7W1C - chains A and B of the 3 polymer chains in the assembly; structure by X-ray diffraction, 1.48 A resolution.

[Chain A (and B)]
Protein: K1 lyase
Organism: Klebsiella phage NTUH-K2044-K1-1
Notes: chain B of this document is another copy of the same molecule, construct and numbering; everything in this record applies to it too
UniProt: A0A068Q5Q5 (A0A068Q5Q5_9CAUD); residue numbers follow UniProt; this construct covers 1-651
Amino-acid sequence (671 residues; numbered -19 to 651; the number before each row is that of its first residue; numbers below 1 keep their minus sign (Met-19 is residue -19)):
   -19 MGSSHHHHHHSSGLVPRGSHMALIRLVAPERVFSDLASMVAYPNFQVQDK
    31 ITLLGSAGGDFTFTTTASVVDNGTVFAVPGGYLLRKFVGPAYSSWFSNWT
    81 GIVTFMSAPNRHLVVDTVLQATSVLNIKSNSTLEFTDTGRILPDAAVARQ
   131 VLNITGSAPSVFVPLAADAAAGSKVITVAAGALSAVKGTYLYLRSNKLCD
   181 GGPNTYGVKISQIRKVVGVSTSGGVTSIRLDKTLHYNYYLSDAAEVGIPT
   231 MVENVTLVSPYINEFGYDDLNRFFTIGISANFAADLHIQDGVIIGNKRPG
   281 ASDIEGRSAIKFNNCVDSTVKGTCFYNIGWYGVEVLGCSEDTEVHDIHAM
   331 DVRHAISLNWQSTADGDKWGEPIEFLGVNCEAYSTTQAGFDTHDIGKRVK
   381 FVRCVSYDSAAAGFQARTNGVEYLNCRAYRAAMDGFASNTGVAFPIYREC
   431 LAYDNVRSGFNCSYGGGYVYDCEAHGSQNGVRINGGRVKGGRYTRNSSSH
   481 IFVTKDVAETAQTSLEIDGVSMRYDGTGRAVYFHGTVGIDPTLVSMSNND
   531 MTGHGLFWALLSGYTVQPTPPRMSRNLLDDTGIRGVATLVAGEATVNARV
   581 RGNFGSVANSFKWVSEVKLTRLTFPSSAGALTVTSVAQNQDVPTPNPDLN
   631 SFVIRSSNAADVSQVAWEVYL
Unresolved in the structure: -19 to 9 (chain B: -19 to 17)
Construct notes: initiating methionine (-19); expression tag (-18 to 0); conflict Thr213 (Ala in A0A068Q5Q5), Ile256 (Ser in A0A068Q5Q5); engineered mutation Ala391 (Asp in A0A068Q5Q5), Ala392 (Asp in A0A068Q5Q5)
Ligand contacts: (2S)-2-hydroxybutanedioic acid (LMR): Trp310, Tyr311, Arg333, His334, Asn339, Trp340, Asp371, His373, Arg397
Curated features (UniProtKB/Swiss-Prot):
  - binding site (substrate): Gln130, Lys177, Asn217, Lys291, Glu314, Asn339, Trp340, Arg378
  - site: Tyr311 (Important for catalysis), His373 (Important for catalysis), Arg397 (Important for catalysis), Arg472 (Important for the adsorption and infectivity of phage)
  - mutagenesis: Lys291 (K291A: Almost complete loss of enzymatic activity), Tyr311 (Y311A: Almost complete loss of enzymatic activity), Glu314 (E314A: 50% loss of enzymatic activity), Arg333 (R333A: Almost complete loss of enzymatic activity), His334 (H334A: Almost complete loss of enzymatic activity), His373 (H373A: Complete loss of enzymatic activity), Arg378 (R378A: Almost no effect on enzymatic activity), Arg397 (R397A: Almost complete loss of enzymatic activity), Arg472 (R472A: 70% loss of enzymatic activity and 20% loss of adsorption efficiency)
What the authors report for this chain:
  - self-association interface (contacts with another copy of this molecule); pairs are residue here / residue on that copy: Arg555-Glu596 (salt bridge)
  - contacts within the chain: Arg555-Glu596 (hydrogen bond)
  - mutagenesis - K154A/K167A/T213A/H215A: decreased stability
  - mutagenesis - H373A: abolished catalytic activity
  - mutagenesis - Y311A, R378A/R472A, R397A, R472A: decreased catalytic activity
  - mutagenesis - R378A: unchanged catalytic activity
  - catalytic residues: Tyr311, His373 (proposed by the authors, not directly observed)
  - catalytic residues: Arg397

[Interface between chain A and chain B]
Residue-residue contacts (107; chain A residue first):
  Val12(A) - Lys30(B)
  Ser14(A) - Gln28(B)  hydrogen bond
  Thr32(A) - Lys30(B)  hydrogen bond
  Leu34(A) - Lys66(B)
  Tyr72(A) - Val68(B)  hydrophobic
  Tyr72(A) - Gly69(B)
  Ser74(A) - Val68(B)
  Asp96(A) - Val68(B)
  Asp117(A) - Asn110(B)
  Asp117(A) - Ser111(B)
  Asp117(A) - Thr112(B)  hydrogen bond
  Thr118(A) - Asn90(B)
  Phe245(A) - Lys167(B)
  Phe245(A) - Gly168(B)
  Phe245(A) - Lys195(B)
  Phe245(A) - Val197(B)  hydrophobic
  Asp248(A) - Lys167(B)  salt bridge
  Asp249(A) - Lys167(B)  salt bridge
  Pro279(A) - Val197(B)
  Gly280(A) - Arg209(B)
  Tyr306(A) - Lys195(B)  hydrogen bond
  Tyr306(A) - Asp211(B)
  His328(A) - Asp297(B)  salt bridge
  Met330(A) - Asp211(B)
  Asn359(A) - Glu323(B)  hydrogen bond
  Asn359(A) - Leu356(B)
  Glu361(A) - Asp321(B)
  Tyr363(A) - Asp211(B)
  Tyr363(A) - Lys212(B)
  Tyr363(A) - Thr213(B)
  Tyr363(A) - His215(B)  hydrogen bond
  Tyr363(A) - Glu320(B)
  Ser364(A) - Lys154(B)  hydrogen bond
  Ser364(A) - Thr213(B)
  Tyr387(A) - His215(B)
  Tyr387(A) - Glu354(B)  hydrogen bond
  Tyr387(A) - Arg378(B)  hydrogen bond
  Asp388(A) - Gly152(B)
  Asp388(A) - Lys154(B)  hydrogen bond (backbone-side chain)
  Asp388(A) - Thr213(B)  hydrogen bond
  Asn405(A) - Leu404(B)
  Arg407(A) - Glu354(B)  salt bridge
  Arg407(A) - Lys380(B)
  Tyr409(A) - Arg378(B)
  Arg410(A) - Ala151(B)
  Arg410(A) - Gly152(B)
  Arg410(A) - Thr213(B)
  Arg410(A) - Leu214(B)  hydrogen bond (side chain-backbone)
  Arg410(A) - His215(B)  hydrogen bond
  Glu429(A) - Arg428(B)
  Leu431(A) - Glu402(B)
  Leu431(A) - Arg428(B)
  Asp451(A) - Arg428(B)
  Glu453(A) - Arg428(B)  salt bridge
  Gly471(A) - Arg467(B)  hydrogen bond (backbone-side chain)
  Arg472(A) - Tyr448(B)  hydrogen bond
  Gly499(A) - Arg467(B)  hydrogen bond (backbone-side chain)
  Gly499(A) - Lys469(B)  hydrogen bond (backbone-side chain)
  Val500(A) - Arg467(B)
  Ser501(A) - Arg467(B)
  Arg503(A) - Ser494(B)  hydrogen bond
  Asn528(A) - Asp498(B)
  Asn528(A) - Ser527(B)
  Asn528(A) - Asn528(B)  hydrogen bond
  Asp530(A) - Glu496(B)
  Arg555(A) - Ser554(B)  hydrogen bond
  Arg555(A) - Arg555(B)
  Arg555(A) - Glu596(B)  salt bridge
  Leu557(A) - Glu496(B)
  Leu557(A) - Ser525(B)
  Leu557(A) - Arg552(B)
  Asp559(A) - Arg552(B)  hydrogen bond (backbone-side chain)
  Ile563(A) - Thr522(B)
  Ile563(A) - Arg552(B)
  Arg564(A) - Thr549(B)
  Arg564(A) - Pro550(B)
  Arg564(A) - Pro551(B)  hydrogen bond (side chain-backbone)
  Arg564(A) - Met553(B)
  Lys598(A) - Met553(B)  hydrogen bond (side chain-backbone)
  Lys598(A) - Glu596(B)
  Lys598(A) - Leu651(B)
  Thr600(A) - Val594(B)
  Thr600(A) - Ser595(B)
  Arg601(A) - Val594(B)
  Arg601(A) - Thr612(B)  hydrogen bond
  Arg601(A) - Val613(B)  hydrogen bond (side chain-backbone)
  Arg601(A) - Thr614(B)
  Leu602(A) - Phe584(B)
  Leu602(A) - Trp593(B)
  Leu602(A) - Val594(B)  hydrophobic
  Phe604(A) - Phe584(B)  hydrophobic
  Phe604(A) - Thr614(B)
  Phe604(A) - Ser615(B)
  Phe604(A) - Val616(B)  hydrophobic
  Ser606(A) - Arg635(B)  hydrogen bond (backbone-side chain)
  Ala608(A) - Thr614(B)
  Ala608(A) - Arg635(B)  hydrogen bond (backbone-side chain)
  Gly609(A) - Thr612(B)  hydrogen bond (backbone-side chain)
  Ala610(A) - Ala610(B)  hydrophobic
  Ala610(A) - Thr612(B)
  Ser637(A) - Ser637(B)
  Glu648(A) - Arg552(B)
  Glu648(A) - Met553(B)  hydrogen bond (side chain-backbone)
  Val649(A) - Arg552(B)  hydrogen bond (backbone-side chain)
  Tyr650(A) - Arg552(B)
  Tyr650(A) - Met553(B)  hydrogen bond (side chain-backbone)
  Tyr650(A) - Ser554(B)
Interface residues without a listed pair, chain A (69 interface residues in all): Trp75, Gly246, Asn307, Asp326, Arg383, Gly470, Asp560, Gly565, Pro605, Ser607, Leu611, Gln644
Interface residues without a listed pair, chain B (76 interface residues in all): Pro70, Arg194, Val196, Gly198, Asn234, Lys301, Val382, Arg383, Tyr450, Leu523, Lys592, Leu611

[In short]
69 residues of chain A and 76 residues of chain B are in contact, with 31 hydrogen bonds and 6 salt bridges.
Polar contacts include Asp248(A)-Lys167(B), Asp249(A)-Lys167(B) and His328(A)-Asp297(B). The paper reports
catalytic residues Tyr311(A), His373(A) and Arg397(A); Y311A, R378A/R472A and R397A of chain A, among others,
reduce catalytic activity; 7 substitutions were tested in all.
Chain A and chain B are both K1 lyase (Klebsiella phage NTUH-K2044-K1-1); the structure, Crystal structure of
Klebsiella pneumoniae K1 capsule-specific polysaccharide lyase in a P1 crystal form, was determined by X-ray
diffraction, deposited together with 7W1D and 7W1E.
